Entry 9MJ4 (electron microscopy, 3.70 A resolution); this record covers chains N and B of the 16 polymer chains in the assembly.

# Chain N
Name: V0 assembly protein 1
Source organism: Saccharomyces cerevisiae
Reference sequence: P53262 (VOA1_YEAST); numbering as in UniProt (aligned over 1-265)
Amino-acid sequence (265 residues; numbered 1 to 265; the number before each row is that of its first residue):
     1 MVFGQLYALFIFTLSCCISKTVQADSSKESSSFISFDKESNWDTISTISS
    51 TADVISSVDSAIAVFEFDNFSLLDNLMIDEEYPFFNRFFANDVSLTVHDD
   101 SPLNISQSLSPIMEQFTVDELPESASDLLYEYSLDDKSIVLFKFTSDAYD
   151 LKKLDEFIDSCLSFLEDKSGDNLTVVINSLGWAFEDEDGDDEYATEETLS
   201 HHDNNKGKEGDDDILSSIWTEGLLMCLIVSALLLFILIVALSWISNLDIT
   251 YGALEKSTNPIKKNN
Not modelled in the structure: 1-211, 264-265

# Chain B
Name: V-type proton ATPase subunit d
Source organism: Saccharomyces cerevisiae
Reference sequence: P32366 (VA0D_YEAST); numbering as in UniProt (aligned over 1-345)
Amino-acid sequence (345 residues; numbered 1 to 345; the number before each row is that of its first residue):
     1 MEGVYFNIDNGFIEGVVRGYRNGLLSNNQYINLTQCDTLEDLKLQLSSTD
    51 YGNFLSSVSSESLTTSLIQEYASSKLYHEFNYIRDQSSGSTRKFMDYITY
   101 GYMIDNVALMITGTIHDRDKGEILQRCHPLGWFDTLPTLSVATDLESLYE
   151 TVLVDTPLAPYFKNCFDTAEELDDMNIEIIRNKLYKAYLEDFYNFVTEEI
   201 PEPAKECMQTLLGFEADRRSINIALNSLQSSDIDPDLKSDLLPNIGKLYP
   251 LATFHLAQAQDFEGVRAALANVYEYRGFLETGNLEDHFYQLEMELCRDAF
   301 TQQFAISTVWAWMKSKEQEVRNITWIAECIAQNQRERINNYISVY

# Chain N / chain B interface
Pairs across the interface (19):
  W243(N) - I8(B)  hydrophobic
  D248(N) - S88(B)  hydrogen bond
  D248(N) - G89(B)
  I249(N) - S88(B)
  T250(N) - D85(B)
  T250(N) - Q86(B)
  T250(N) - S87(B)
  T250(N) - S88(B)
  G252(N) - D85(B)
  G252(N) - R92(B)
  A253(N) - D85(B)  hydrogen bond (backbone-backbone)
  T258(N) - W132(B)  hydrogen bond (backbone-side chain)
  N259(N) - P129(B)  hydrogen bond (side chain-backbone)
  N259(N) - W132(B)
  P260(N) - W132(B)
  I261(N) - L124(B)
  I261(N) - C127(B)
  I261(N) - P129(B)  hydrophobic
  I261(N) - W132(B)  hydrophobic
Also at the interface, not in a pair above, chain B (12 interface residues in all): H128

# Summary
10 residues of chain N and 12 residues of chain B are in contact; the contacts include 4 hydrogen bonds. Among
the polar pairs are D248(N)-S88(B), T258(N)-W132(B) and N259(N)-P129(B).
Here chain N is V0 assembly protein 1 and chain B is V-type proton ATPase subunit d, both from Saccharomyces
cerevisiae. Entry 9MJ4 (Yeast V-ATPase Vo proton channel bound to nanobody 2WVA149) was determined by electron
microscopy (same publication as 9E76 and 9E7L).
